5AV8 - chains G and J of the 10 polymer chains in the assembly; structure by X-ray diffraction, 2.20 A resolution.

# Chain G
Molecule: Histone H2A type 1-B/E
Source organism: Homo sapiens
UniProt: P04908 (H2A1B_HUMAN); residues 0-129 here correspond to UniProt positions 1-130 (UniProt number = residue number + 1)
Sequence (133 residues; row label = number of the first residue in the row; numbers below 1 keep their minus sign (Gly-3 is residue -3)):
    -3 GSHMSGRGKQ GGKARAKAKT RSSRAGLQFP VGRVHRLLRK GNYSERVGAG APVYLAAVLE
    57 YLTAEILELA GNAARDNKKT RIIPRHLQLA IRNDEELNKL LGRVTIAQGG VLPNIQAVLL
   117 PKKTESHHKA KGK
Unresolved in the structure: -3 to 13, 119-129
Sequence notes: expression tag (-3 to -1)
Curated features (UniProtKB/Swiss-Prot):
  - modified residue: Ser1 (N-acetylserine), Arg3 (Citrulline), Lys5 (N6-(2-hydroxyisobutyryl)lysine), Lys9 (N6-(2-hydroxyisobutyryl)lysine), Lys13 (N6-(beta-hydroxybutyryl)lysine), Lys36 (N6-(2-hydroxyisobutyryl)lysine), Lys74 (N6-(2-hydroxyisobutyryl)lysine), Lys75 (N6-(2-hydroxyisobutyryl)lysine), Lys95 (N6-(2-hydroxyisobutyryl)lysine), Gln104 (N5-methylglutamine), Lys118 (N6-(2-hydroxyisobutyryl)lysine), Lys119 (N6-crotonyllysine), Thr120 (Phosphothreonine), Lys125 (N6-crotonyllysine)
  - cross-link (Glycyl lysine isopeptide (Lys-Gly)): Lys13 (interchain with G-Cter in ubiquitin), Lys15 (interchain with G-Cter in ubiquitin), Lys119 (interchain with G-Cter in ubiquitin)

# Chain J
Molecule: 147-nt DNA strand
Sequence (147 nucleotides; row label = number of the first residue in the row; numbers below 1 keep their minus sign (DA-73 is residue -73)):
   -73 ATCAATATCC ACCTGCAGAT ACTACCAAAA GTGTATTTGG AAACTGCTCC ATCAAAAGGC
   -13 ATGTTCAGCT GGATTCCAGC TGAACATGCC TTTTGATGGA GCAGTTTCCA AATACACTTT
    47 TGGTAGTATC TGCAGGTGGA TATTGAT
Metal / ion sites: Mn2+ site 1: DG-35, DG-34; Mn2+ site 2 near DG-3 (its only coordinating residue here); Mn2+ site 3 near DG5 (its only coordinating residue here); Mn2+ site 4 near DG27 (its only coordinating residue here); Mn2+ site 5 near DG48 (its only coordinating residue here); Mn2+ site 6 near DG61 (its only coordinating residue here)

# How chain G and chain J interact
Contacting residue pairs (14):
  Ala14(G) - DG-43(J)  phosphate contact
  Ala14(G) - DT-42(J)  phosphate contact
  Lys15(G) - DG-43(J)  phosphate contact
  Lys15(G) - DT-42(J)  hydrogen bond to the phosphate
  Thr16(G) - DG-43(J)  phosphate contact
  Arg17(G) - DG-43(J)  salt bridge to the phosphate
  Arg20(G) - DT-42(J)  salt bridge to the phosphate
  Gly28(G) - DA-44(J)  phosphate contact
  Arg29(G) - DA-44(J)  phosphate contact
  Arg32(G) - DA-45(J)  phosphate contact
  Arg32(G) - DA-44(J)  salt bridge to the phosphate
  Arg42(G) - DT-36(J)  sugar contact
  Arg42(G) - DG-35(J)  sugar contact
  Arg77(G) - DA-55(J)  sugar contact
Interface residues without a listed pair, chain G (11 interface residues in all): Glu41

# Summary
Chain G and chain J form an interface of 11 and 7 residues respectively; the contacts include 1 hydrogen bond
and 3 salt bridges. Among the polar pairs are Lys15(G)-DT-42(J), Arg17(G)-DG-43(J) and Arg20(G)-DT-42(J).
DG-35(J) and DG-34(J) coordinate Mn2+ site 1.
Chain G is Histone H2A type 1-B/E (Homo sapiens) and chain J is a 147-nt DNA strand; the structure, human
nucleosome core particle, was determined by X-ray diffraction (same publication as 5AV5, 5AV6, 5AV9, 5AVB and
5AVC).
